Entry 5JEA (X-ray diffraction, 2.65 A resolution); this record covers chains D and G of the 12 polymer chains in the assembly.

# Chain D
Name: Exosome complex component RRP46
From: Saccharomyces cerevisiae (strain ATCC 204508 / S288c)
UniProt: P53256 (RRP46_YEAST); residue numbers follow UniProt; this construct covers 1-223
Sequence (226 residues; numbered -2 to 223; the number before each row is that of its first residue; numbers below 1 keep their minus sign (Ala-2 is residue -2)):
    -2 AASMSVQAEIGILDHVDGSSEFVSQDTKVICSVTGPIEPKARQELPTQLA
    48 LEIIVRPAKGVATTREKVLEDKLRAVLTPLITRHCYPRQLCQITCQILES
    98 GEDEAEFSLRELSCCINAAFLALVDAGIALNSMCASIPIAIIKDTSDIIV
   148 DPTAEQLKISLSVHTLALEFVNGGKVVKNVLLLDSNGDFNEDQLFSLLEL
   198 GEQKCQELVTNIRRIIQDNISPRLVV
Disordered / not traced: -2 to -1
Sequence notes: expression tag (-2 to 0)

# Chain G
Name: Exosome complex component RRP40
From: Saccharomyces cerevisiae (strain ATCC 204508 / S288c)
UniProt: Q08285 (RRP40_YEAST); residue numbers follow UniProt; this construct covers 1-240
Sequence (244 residues; each row starts with the number of its first residue; numbers below 1 keep their minus sign (Gly-3 is residue -3)):
    -3 GPDSMSTFIFPGDSFPVDPTTPVKLGPGIYCDPNTQEIRPVNTGVLHVSA
    47 KGKSGVQTAYIDYSSKRYIPSVNDFVIGVIIGTFSDSYKVSLQNFSSSVS
    97 LSYMAFPNASKKNRPTLQVGDLVYARVCTAEKELEAEIECFDSTTGRDAG
   147 FGILEDGMIIDVNLNFARQLLFNNDFPLLKVLAAHTKFEVAIGLNGKIWV
   197 KCEELSNTLACYRTIMECCQKNDTAAFKDIAKRQFKEILTVKEE
Disordered / not traced: -3 to -2, 50-51, 236-240
Sequence notes: expression tag (-3 to 0)

# Interface between chain D and chain G
Residue-residue contacts - 57 pairs, chain D then chain G:
  Leu10(D) - Lys62(G)
  Asp11(D) - Lys62(G)  hydrogen bond (backbone-side chain)
  Val13(D) - Lys62(G)  hydrogen bond (backbone-side chain)
  Asp14(D) - Lys62(G)
  Asp14(D) - Arg63(G)  salt bridge
  Thr31(D) - Arg63(G)
  Gly32(D) - Arg63(G)
  Pro33(D) - Arg63(G)
  Pro33(D) - Ile65(G)  hydrophobic
  Ile34(D) - Arg63(G)
  Ile34(D) - Phe91(G)
  Glu35(D) - Phe91(G)  hydrogen bond (backbone-backbone)
  Glu35(D) - Ser92(G)
  Glu35(D) - Ser93(G)
  Thr79(D) - Tyr26(G)
  Thr79(D) - Val37(G)
  Cys82(D) - Tyr26(G)  hydrophobic
  Tyr83(D) - Ile65(G)  hydrophobic
  Pro84(D) - Lys128(G)
  Gln86(D) - Ser93(G)  hydrogen bond
  Val121(D) - Thr39(G)
  Asp122(D) - Ser60(G)
  Ala123(D) - Ser61(G)
  Gly124(D) - Asn38(G)  hydrogen bond (backbone-side chain)
  Gly124(D) - Tyr59(G)
  Gly124(D) - Ser60(G)
  Ile125(D) - Val37(G)
  Ala126(D) - Val37(G)
  Leu127(D) - Pro7(G)
  Leu127(D) - Val37(G)  hydrogen bond (backbone-backbone)
  Asn128(D) - Gly8(G)
  Asn128(D) - Arg35(G)  hydrogen bond
  Ser129(D) - Pro7(G)
  Met130(D) - Phe6(G)  hydrophobic
  Met130(D) - Pro7(G)
  Val168(D) - Gly8(G)
  Asn169(D) - Gly8(G)  hydrogen bond (backbone-backbone)
  Asn169(D) - Ser10(G)  hydrogen bond
  Gly170(D) - Asp9(G)  hydrogen bond (backbone-side chain)
  Arg210(D) - Phe6(G)
  Arg210(D) - Asp9(G)  salt bridge
  Ile213(D) - Phe6(G)  hydrophobic
  Ile213(D) - Thr39(G)
  Gln214(D) - Phe4(G)
  Ile217(D) - Phe4(G)  hydrophobic
  Pro219(D) - Asn218(G)
  Arg220(D) - Ser60(G)  hydrogen bond
  Leu221(D) - Gly40(G)
  Leu221(D) - Val41(G)  hydrophobic
  Leu221(D) - Asp58(G)
  Leu221(D) - Tyr59(G)
  Leu221(D) - Ser60(G)
  Leu221(D) - Asn161(G)
  Val222(D) - His43(G)
  Val222(D) - Gln165(G)
  Val223(D) - Ser2(G)  hydrogen bond (backbone-side chain)
  Val223(D) - His43(G)
Also at the interface, not in a pair above, chain D (38 interface residues in all): His81, Ser218
Also at the interface, not in a pair above, chain G (30 interface residues in all): Pro36

# Overview
38 residues of chain D and 30 residues of chain G are in contact, with 12 hydrogen bonds and 2 salt bridges.
Polar pairs include Asp14(D)-Arg63(G), Arg210(D)-Asp9(G) and Asp11(D)-Lys62(G).
Here chain D is Exosome complex component RRP46 and chain G is Exosome complex component RRP40, both from
Saccharomyces cerevisiae (strain ATCC 204508 / S288c). Entry 5JEA (Structure of a cytoplasmic 11-subunit RNA
exosome complex including Ski7, bound to RNA) was determined by X-ray diffraction.
